PDB entry 3PRF | X-ray diffraction, 2.90 A resolution | chain A

# Chain A
Molecule: Serine/threonine-protein kinase B-raf
From: Homo sapiens
Notes: EC 2.7.11.1; fragment: Kinase domain
UniProt: P15056 (BRAF_HUMAN); numbering as in UniProt (aligned over 432-726)
Sequence (307 residues; row label = number of the first residue in the row):
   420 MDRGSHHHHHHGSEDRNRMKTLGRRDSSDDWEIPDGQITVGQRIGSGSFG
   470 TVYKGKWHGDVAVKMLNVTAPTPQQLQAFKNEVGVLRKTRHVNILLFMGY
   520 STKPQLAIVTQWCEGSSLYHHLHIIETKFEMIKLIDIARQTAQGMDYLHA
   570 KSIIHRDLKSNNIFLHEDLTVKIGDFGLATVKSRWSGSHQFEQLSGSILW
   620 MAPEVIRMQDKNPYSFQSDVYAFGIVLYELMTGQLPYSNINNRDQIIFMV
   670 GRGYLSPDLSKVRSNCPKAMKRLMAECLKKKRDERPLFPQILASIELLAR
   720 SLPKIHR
Not modelled in the structure: 420-447, 601-614, 724-726
Sequence notes: expression tag (420-431)
Ligand contacts: FP3 (2-chloro-5-{[2-(pyrimidin-2-yl)furo[2,3-c]pyridin-3-yl]amino}phenol): Ile463, Gly464, Ser465, Val471, Ala481, Lys483, Glu501, Leu514, Ile527, Thr529, Gln530, Trp531, Cys532, Phe583, Gly593, Asp594
Swiss-Prot annotation at these positions:
  - active site: Asp576 (Proton acceptor)
  - binding site (ATP): Ile463 to Val471, Lys483
  - site: Met438, Lys439 (Breakpoint for translocation to form KIAA1549-BRAF fusion protein)
  - modified residue: Ser446 (Phosphoserine), Ser447 (Phosphoserine), Arg671 (Omega-N-methylarginine)
  - cross-link: Lys578 (Glycyl lysine isopeptide (Lys-Gly) (interchain with G-Cter in ubiquitin))
  - natural variant: Arg462 (R462I: In CRC), Ile463 (I463S: In CRC), Gly464 (G464E: In CRC; G464V: In a colorectal cancer cell line), Gly466 (G466A: In melanoma; G466E: In melanoma; G466V: In LNCR), Ser467 (S467A: In CFC1), Phe468 (F468S: In CFC1), Gly469 (G469A: In NHL; G469E: In CFC1 and colon cancer; G469R: In NHL; G469V: In a colorectal adenocarcinoma sample), Leu485 (L485F: In CFC1), Lys499 (K499E: In CFC1; K499N: In CFC1), Glu501 (E501G: In CFC1; E501K: In CFC1), Leu525 (L525P: In CFC1), Trp531 (W531C: In NS7), 12 further natural variant entries in UniProt
  - mutagenesis: Lys483 (K483S: Reduces kinase activity with MAP2K1), Arg509 (R509H: Loss of MAP2K1-mediated-BRAF-KSR1 dimerization), Lys578 (K578R: Blocks EGF-induced ubiquitination and ERK activation), Ile666 (I666R: No effect on MAP2K1-mediated-BRAF-KSR1 dimerization, however loss of BRAF-mediated phosphorylation of MAP2K1), Arg671 (R671K: Increased kinase activity and stability in response to EGF treatment)

# Summary
Chain A binds compound FP3. Curated annotation (UniProt) lists active-site residue Asp576, 10 ATP-binding
residues and 5 mutagenesis sites.
Chain A is Serine/threonine-protein kinase B-raf (Homo sapiens); the structure, Crystal Structure of Human
B-Raf Kinase Domain in Complex with a Non-Oxime Furopyridine Inhibitor, was determined by X-ray diffraction
together with 3PPJ, 3PPK and 3PRI from the same study.
